PDB entry 6O2R | electron microscopy, 3.30 A resolution | chains B and F of the 12 polymer chains in the assembly

== Chain B (and F) ==
Name: Tubulin beta chain
Source organism: Sus scrofa
Notes: chain F of this document is another copy of the same molecule, construct and numbering; everything in this record applies to it too
Reference sequence: P02554 (TBB_PIG); the author numbering skips numbers that UniProt does not, so the offset changes along the chain: 1-44 = UniProt 1-44; 47-360 = UniProt 45-358; 369-455 = UniProt 359-445
Sequence (445 residues; numbered 1 to 455; 10 numbers in that range are skipped by the numbering (no residue carries them; nothing is unmodelled there); the number before each row is that of its first residue):
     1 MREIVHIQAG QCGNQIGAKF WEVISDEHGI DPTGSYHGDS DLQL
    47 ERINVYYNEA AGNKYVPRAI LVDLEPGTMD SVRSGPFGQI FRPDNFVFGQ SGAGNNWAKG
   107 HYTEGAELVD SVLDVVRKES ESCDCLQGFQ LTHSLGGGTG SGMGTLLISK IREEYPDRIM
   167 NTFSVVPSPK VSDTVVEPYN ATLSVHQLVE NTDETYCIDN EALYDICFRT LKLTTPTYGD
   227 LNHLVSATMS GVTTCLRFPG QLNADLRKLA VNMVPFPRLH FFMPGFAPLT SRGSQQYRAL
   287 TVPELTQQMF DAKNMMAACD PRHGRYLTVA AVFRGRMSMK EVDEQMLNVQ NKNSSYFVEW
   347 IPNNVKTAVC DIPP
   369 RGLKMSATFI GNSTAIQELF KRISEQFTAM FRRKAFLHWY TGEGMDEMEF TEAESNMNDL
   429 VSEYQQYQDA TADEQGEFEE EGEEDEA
Unresolved in the structure: 440-455
Small-molecule neighbours:
  - GDP (guanosine-5'-diphosphate): Gly10, Gln11, Cys12, Gln15, Asp69, Glu71, Ala99, Asn101, Ser140, Gly143, Gly144, Thr145, Gly146, Val171, Asp179, Asn206, Tyr224, Leu227, Asn228
  - GTP (guanosine-5'-triphosphate): Gln247, Leu248, Lys254
Curated features (UniProtKB/Swiss-Prot):
  - motif: Met1 to Ile4 (MREI motif)
  - binding site (GTP): Gln11, Glu71, Ser140, Gly144, Thr145, Gly146, Asn206, Asn228
  - binding site (Mg(2+)): Glu71
  - modified residue: Ser40 (Phosphoserine), Lys60 (N6-acetyllysine), Ser174 (Phosphoserine), Thr287 (Phosphothreonine), Thr292 (Phosphothreonine), Arg320 (Omega-N-methylarginine), Glu448 (5-glutamyl polyglutamate)
  - cross-link (Glycyl lysine isopeptide (Lys-Gly)): Lys60 (interchain with G-Cter in ubiquitin), Lys326 (interchain with G-Cter in ubiquitin)

== Chain B / chain F interface ==
Contacting residue pairs (16; chain B residue first):
  Glu55(B) with Ala285(F)
  Ala56(B) with Gln282(F); Arg284(F); Ala285(F)
  Ala57(B) with Arg284(F); Ala285(F)
  Lys60(B) with Gln282(F), hydrogen bond
  Val62(B) with Tyr283(F), hydrophobic
  Gln85(B) with Tyr283(F), hydrogen bond (backbone-side chain)
  Ile86(B) with Tyr283(F)
  Phe87(B) with Tyr283(F)
  Arg88(B) with Tyr283(F), hydrogen bond (side chain-backbone); Arg284(F)
  Pro89(B) with Tyr283(F)
  Asp90(B) with Arg284(F), salt bridge
  Glu127(B) with Lys338(F), salt bridge
Also at the interface, not in a pair above, chain F (6 interface residues in all): Leu286

== Overview ==
Chain B and chain F form an interface of 12 and 6 residues respectively, with 3 hydrogen bonds and 2 salt
bridges. Among the polar pairs are Asp90(B)-Arg284(F), Glu127(B)-Lys338(F) and Lys60(B)-Gln282(F). Ligands of
chain B: GDP and GTP.
Both chains are Tubulin beta chain (Sus scrofa). Entry 6O2R (Deacetylated Microtubules) was determined by
electron microscopy, deposited together with 6O2Q, 6O2S and 6O2T.
